6TMK - chains r and a of the 90 polymer chains in the assembly; structure by electron microscopy, 2.90 A resolution.

Chain r:
Name: ATPTG12
Source organism: Toxoplasma gondii (strain ATCC 50853 / GT1)
UniProt: A0A125YKF7 (A0A125YKF7_TOXGG); residue numbers follow UniProt; this construct covers 1-134
Chain sequence (134 residues; row label = number of the first residue in the row):
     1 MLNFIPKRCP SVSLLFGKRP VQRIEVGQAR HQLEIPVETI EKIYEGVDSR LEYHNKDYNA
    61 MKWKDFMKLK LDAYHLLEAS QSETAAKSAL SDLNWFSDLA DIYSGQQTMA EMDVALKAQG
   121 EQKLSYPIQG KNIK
Not modelled in the structure: 134

Chain a:
Name: subunit d
Source organism: Toxoplasma gondii (strain ATCC 50853 / GT1)
UniProt: S7V493 (S7V493_TOXGG); residues 1-536 here correspond to UniProt positions 134-669 (UniProt number = residue number + 133)
Chain sequence (536 residues; numbered 1 to 536; the number before each row is that of its first residue):
     1 MQALRRGAAI PSRLLPRRDS WMSLAPFVAP NNAAAWRKLR DGAQEVQTVI ERQSTPGKPQ
    61 QIDWAKWESQ IAHKDILNCL KTFYTNQVQI LDRALGALET AKTPAPCEGA EKGWALFDAA
   121 LSACAKSVEK SEELLSNGAR ALWVSCSNPP VWKVNTNEWL DSDQYWQAFV EKHHFYSQYQ
   181 PGVVDPEAPQ EVEAFKQAWH SRMGKFNDRS DTPMLYAYMN ELPSWEYYDL HRSAFLEHMT
   241 YFLVRTGGDF RFFPEMPPWQ WLAHMENLRF KLLSVAQSRR SQLQLANLER ERALDFLPVD
   301 VEHHGEEYTQ KFLQYETELF QACAARLMGH FMFLCDPFIP VQSAEALSAV TRVDNGKGKL
   361 FSLGDDVNAL FYLPEQQRRD VERPTQAVQT LLGHLEATGR PFNPCYSELL HVHAEVLEER
   421 GEHWLTAPGE CVSQAFLRRL RTDDPAYEVY CSYFKEMYER FAGAKEVSME DGRKRLATIE
   481 KNAQEEAAAY GLALKTMGSA ELAHKAREGA AKLEQLRKAQ EKAAGKSAQT VQENKM
Not modelled in the structure: 1-19, 101-106, 289-303, 508-536
Construct notes: conflict Thr-351 (Ala484 in S7V493)
Small-molecule neighbours: 1,2-diacyl-sn-glycero-3-phosphocholine (PC1): Leu-215, Ala-217, Tyr-218, Met-219

Chain r / chain a interface:
Contacting residue pairs (76):
  Met-1(r) / Ala-141(a)  hydrophobic
  Met-1(r) / Ser-145(a)
  Met-1(r) / Asn-148(a)
  Leu-2(r) / Val-144(a)
  Leu-2(r) / Asn-148(a)  hydrogen bond (backbone-side chain)
  Leu-2(r) / Val-151(a)  hydrophobic
  Leu-2(r) / Trp-159(a)
  Asn-3(r) / Ser-162(a)
  Phe-4(r) / Asn-148(a)  hydrogen bond (backbone-side chain)
  Phe-4(r) / Val-154(a)  hydrophobic
  Phe-4(r) / Ser-162(a)
  Gln-22(r) / Trp-143(a)  hydrogen bond
  Ile-24(r) / Leu-142(a)
  Ile-24(r) / Trp-143(a)
  Glu-25(r) / Cys-146(a)  hydrogen bond (backbone-side chain)
  Leu-33(r) / Leu-142(a)  hydrophobic
  Ile-35(r) / Ala-139(a)
  Thr-39(r) / Arg-140(a)  hydrogen bond (backbone-side chain)
  Ile-40(r) / Trp-143(a)  hydrophobic
  Lys-42(r) / Glu-133(a)  salt bridge
  Lys-42(r) / Arg-140(a)
  Ile-43(r) / Arg-140(a)
  Tyr-44(r) / Trp-143(a)
  Tyr-53(r) / Glu-158(a)
  Tyr-53(r) / Asp-161(a)  hydrogen bond
  Tyr-53(r) / Ser-162(a)
  His-54(r) / Glu-158(a)  hydrogen bond (backbone-side chain)
  Tyr-58(r) / Ser-147(a)
  Tyr-58(r) / Pro-149(a)
  Trp-63(r) / Ser-162(a)
  Trp-63(r) / Asp-163(a)
  Trp-63(r) / Gln-164(a)
  Trp-63(r) / Tyr-165(a)  hydrophobic
  Leu-69(r) / Arg-140(a)
  Leu-69(r) / Ala-141(a)  hydrophobic
  Asp-72(r) / Leu-134(a)
  Asp-72(r) / Asn-137(a)  hydrogen bond
  Ala-89(r) / Lys-130(a)  hydrogen bond (backbone-side chain)
  Ala-89(r) / Ser-131(a)
  Leu-90(r) / Ser-127(a)
  Leu-90(r) / Val-128(a)
  Leu-90(r) / Lys-130(a)
  Leu-90(r) / Ser-131(a)
  Ser-91(r) / Lys-130(a)  hydrogen bond
  Leu-93(r) / Phe-27(a)
  Leu-93(r) / Asn-32(a)  hydrogen bond (backbone-side chain)
  Asn-94(r) / Asn-32(a)
  Trp-95(r) / Ala-120(a)  hydrophobic
  Trp-95(r) / Cys-124(a)  hydrophobic
  Phe-96(r) / Phe-27(a)
  Phe-96(r) / Asn-32(a)
  Leu-99(r) / Leu-39(a)  hydrophobic
  Ala-100(r) / Ala-35(a)
  Ala-100(r) / Leu-39(a)
  Ile-102(r) / Gly-113(a)
  Ile-102(r) / Trp-114(a)  hydrophobic
  Tyr-103(r) / Leu-39(a)
  Tyr-103(r) / Gly-42(a)
  Tyr-103(r) / Ala-43(a)
  Ser-104(r) / Lys-38(a)
  Gln-106(r) / Ala-110(a)
  Gln-107(r) / Gly-42(a)
  Gln-107(r) / Glu-45(a)
  Gln-107(r) / Val-46(a)
  Lys-117(r) / Ile-90(a)
  Lys-117(r) / Ala-94(a)
  Lys-117(r) / Leu-98(a)
  Gly-120(r) / Ile-90(a)
  Glu-121(r) / Gln-87(a)
  Glu-121(r) / Ile-90(a)
  Gln-122(r) / Asn-86(a)  hydrogen bond
  Lys-123(r) / Asn-86(a)  hydrogen bond (backbone-side chain)
  Leu-124(r) / Phe-83(a)  hydrophobic
  Ser-125(r) / Cys-79(a)  hydrogen bond (side chain-backbone)
  Ser-125(r) / Phe-83(a)  hydrogen bond (side chain-backbone)
  Pro-127(r) / Cys-79(a)
Other interface residues (no listed pair), chain r (55 interface residues in all): Ile-5, Pro-6, Phe-16, Val-26, Lys-68, Ala-73, Leu-76, Ser-97, Asp-98, Ala-118, Gln-119, Asn-132, Ile-133
Other interface residues (no listed pair), chain a (60 interface residues in all): Leu-24, Val-28, Asp-75, Ile-76, Thr-82, Leu-91, Ala-97, Leu-116, Phe-117, Ala-123, Ser-136, Gly-138

Overview:
The interface between chain r and chain a involves 55 residues on one side and 60 on the other, with 15
hydrogen bonds and 1 salt bridge. Among the polar pairs are Lys-42(r)/Glu-133(a), Leu-2(r)/Asn-148(a) and
Phe-4(r)/Asn-148(a). Ligands of chain a: 1,2-diacyl-sn-glycero-3-phosphocholine.
Chain r is ATPTG12 and chain a is subunit d, both from Toxoplasma gondii (strain ATCC 50853 / GT1); the
structure, Cryo-EM structure of Toxoplasma gondii mitochondrial ATP synthase dimer, composite model, was
determined by electron microscopy, deposited together with 6TMG, 6TMH, 6TMI, 6TMJ and 6TML.
